PDB entry 6XUE | X-ray diffraction, 1.94 A resolution | chains A and B

== Chain A (and B) ==
Name: 5'-nucleotidase
From: Homo sapiens
Notes: EC 3.1.3.5; chain B of this document is another copy of the same molecule, construct and numbering; everything in this record applies to it too
UniProtKB: P21589 (5NTD_HUMAN); numbering as in UniProt (aligned over 27-549)
Sequence (538 residues; each row starts with the number of its first residue):
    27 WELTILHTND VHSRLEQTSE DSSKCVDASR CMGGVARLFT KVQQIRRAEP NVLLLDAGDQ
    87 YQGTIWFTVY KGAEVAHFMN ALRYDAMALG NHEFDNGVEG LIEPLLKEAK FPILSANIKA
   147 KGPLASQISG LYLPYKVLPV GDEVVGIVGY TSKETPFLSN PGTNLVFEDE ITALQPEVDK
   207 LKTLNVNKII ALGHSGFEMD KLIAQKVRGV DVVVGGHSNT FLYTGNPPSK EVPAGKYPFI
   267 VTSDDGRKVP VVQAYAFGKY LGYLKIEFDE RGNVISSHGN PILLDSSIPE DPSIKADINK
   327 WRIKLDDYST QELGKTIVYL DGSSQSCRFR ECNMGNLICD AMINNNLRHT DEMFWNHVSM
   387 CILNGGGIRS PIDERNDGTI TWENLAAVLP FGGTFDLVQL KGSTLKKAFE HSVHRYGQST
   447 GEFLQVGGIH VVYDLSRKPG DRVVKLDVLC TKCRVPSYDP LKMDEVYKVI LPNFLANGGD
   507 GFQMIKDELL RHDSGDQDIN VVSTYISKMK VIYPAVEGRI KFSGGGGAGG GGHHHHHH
Not modelled in the structure: 376-382, 550-564 (chain B: 375-383, 550-564)
Construct notes: conflict Asp53 (Asn in P21589), Asp311 (Asn in P21589), Asp333 (Asn in P21589), Asp403 (Asn in P21589); expression tag (550-564)
Swiss-Prot annotation at these positions:
  - binding site (Zn(2+)): Asp36, His38, Asp85, Asn117, His220, His243
  - binding site (AMP): Arg354, Asn390, Arg395, Phe417, Phe500, Asp506
  - binding site (IMP): Arg354, Asn390, Arg395, Phe417, Phe500, Asp506
  - site (Transition state stabilizer): His118, Asp121
  - lipidation: Ser549 (GPI-anchor amidated serine)
Cystine bridges: Cys51-Cys57, Cys353-Cys358, Cys365-Cys387, Cys476-Cys479
Ion coordination: Zn2+ site 1: Asp36, His38, Asp85 (together with phosphate ion); Zn2+ site 2: Asp85, Asn117, His220, His243 (together with phosphate ion); Ca2+: Asn213, Asp237, Gly298
Ligand contacts: O1H (4-[[5-[7-chloranyl-3-(1H-indazol-6-yl)benzotriazol-5-yl]pyrazol-1-yl]methyl]benzenecarbonitrile): Asn117, His118, Asp121, Pro182, Phe183, Leu184, Ser185, Asn186, His243, Arg354, Asn390, Gly392, Gly393, Arg395, Phe417, Gly419, Gly447, Asn499, Phe500, Asn503, Gly504, Gly505, Asp506, Asp524

== How chain A and chain B interact ==
Residue-residue contacts - 44 pairs, chain A then chain B:
  Ile343(A) - Leu373(B)  hydrophobic
  Val344(A) - Arg480(B)
  Val344(A) - Pro482(B)  hydrophobic
  Tyr345(A) - Arg480(B)  hydrogen bond (backbone-backbone)
  Tyr345(A) - Val481(B)
  Asn359(A) - Val481(B)
  Asn370(A) - Met535(B)
  Asn370(A) - Tyr539(B)  hydrogen bond
  Leu373(A) - Ile343(B)  hydrophobic
  Leu373(A) - Tyr539(B)  hydrophobic
  Arg374(A) - Lys536(B)
  His383(A) - Ile343(B)  hydrogen bond (side chain-backbone)
  Asp399(A) - Arg480(B)  salt bridge
  Glu400(A) - Arg480(B)  salt bridge
  Arg401(A) - Arg480(B)
  His456(A) - Glu543(B)
  Arg480(A) - Val344(B)
  Arg480(A) - Tyr345(B)  hydrogen bond (backbone-backbone)
  Arg480(A) - Asp399(B)  salt bridge
  Arg480(A) - Glu400(B)  salt bridge
  Arg480(A) - Arg401(B)
  Val481(A) - Tyr345(B)
  Val481(A) - Asn359(B)
  Pro482(A) - Val344(B)  hydrophobic
  Pro482(A) - Pro540(B)
  Pro482(A) - Ala541(B)
  Pro482(A) - Val542(B)  hydrogen bond (backbone-backbone)
  Ser483(A) - Val542(B)
  Tyr484(A) - Val542(B)
  Tyr484(A) - Glu543(B)
  Lys534(A) - Lys534(B)
  Lys534(A) - Met535(B)  hydrogen bond (side chain-backbone)
  Met535(A) - Lys534(B)  hydrogen bond (backbone-side chain)
  Met535(A) - Met535(B)  hydrophobic
  Lys536(A) - Arg374(B)
  Val537(A) - Leu373(B)
  Tyr539(A) - Asn370(B)  hydrogen bond
  Tyr539(A) - Leu373(B)  hydrophobic
  Pro540(A) - Pro482(B)
  Ala541(A) - Pro482(B)
  Val542(A) - Pro482(B)  hydrogen bond (backbone-backbone)
  Val542(A) - Ser483(B)
  Val542(A) - Tyr484(B)
  Glu543(A) - His456(B)
Interface residues without a listed pair, chain A (29 interface residues in all): Asp347, Ile369, Leu475
Interface residues without a listed pair, chain B (28 interface residues in all): Asp347, Ile369, Leu475, Val537

== Overview ==
29 residues of chain A and 28 residues of chain B are in contact, with 9 hydrogen bonds and 4 salt bridges.
Polar contacts include Asp399(A)-Arg480(B), Glu400(A)-Arg480(B) and Asn370(A)-Tyr539(B). Chain A binds
compound O1H.
Chain A and chain B are both 5'-nucleotidase (Homo sapiens); the structure, Human Ecto-5'-nucleotidase (CD73)
in complex with A2396 (compound 74 in publication) in the closed form in ..., was determined by X-ray
diffraction.
